PDB entry 2QJ4 | X-ray diffraction, 2.50 A resolution | chains A and B

[Chain A (and B)]
Name: Hepatocyte growth factor
Organism: Mus musculus
Notes: chain B of this document is another copy of the same molecule, construct and numbering; everything in this record applies to it too
Reference sequence: Q08048 (HGF_MOUSE); residues 29-210 here = UniProt positions 29-210
Amino-acid sequence (184 residues; numbered 27 to 210; the number before each row is that of its first residue):
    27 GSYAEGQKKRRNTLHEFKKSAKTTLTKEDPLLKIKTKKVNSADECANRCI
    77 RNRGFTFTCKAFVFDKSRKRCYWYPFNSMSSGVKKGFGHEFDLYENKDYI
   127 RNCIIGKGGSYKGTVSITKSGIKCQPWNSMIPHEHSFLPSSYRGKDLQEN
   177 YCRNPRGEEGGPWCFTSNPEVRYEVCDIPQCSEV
Disordered / not traced: 27-38
Sequence notes: expression tag (27-28)
Disulfides: C71-C97, C75-C85, C129-C207, C150-C190, C178-C202

[Interface between chain A and chain B]
Residue-residue contacts (53):
  H41(A) with H41(B), hydrogen bond; E42(B), salt bridge
  E42(A) with H41(B), salt bridge
  N78(A) with I143(B); G147(B)
  F81(A) with S146(B); G147(B)
  T82(A) with S146(B)
  F83(A) with K145(B); S146(B); G147(B)
  T84(A) with T144(B), hydrogen bond (side chain-backbone); K145(B), hydrogen bond (side chain-backbone); D203(B)
  K86(A) with D203(B), salt bridge
  S107(A) with V210(B)
  K123(A) with N128(B)
  D124(A) with N128(B), hydrogen bond (backbone-side chain); V141(B)
  Y125(A) with V141(B); D203(B); P205(B)
  I126(A) with N128(B), hydrogen bond (backbone-side chain)
  R127(A) with N128(B); C129(B); C207(B), hydrogen bond (side chain-backbone)
  N128(A) with K123(B); D124(B), hydrogen bond (side chain-backbone); I126(B), hydrogen bond (side chain-backbone); R127(B); N128(B), hydrogen bond (side chain-backbone)
  C129(A) with R127(B); C129(B), hydrogen bond
  I131(A) with C207(B)
  V141(A) with D124(B); Y125(B)
  I143(A) with N78(B)
  T144(A) with T84(B), hydrogen bond (backbone-side chain)
  K145(A) with F83(B); T84(B), hydrogen bond (backbone-side chain)
  S146(A) with F81(B); T82(B); F83(B)
  G147(A) with N78(B); F81(B); F83(B)
  D203(A) with T84(B); K86(B), salt bridge; Y125(B)
  P205(A) with Y125(B)
  C207(A) with R127(B), hydrogen bond (backbone-side chain); I131(B)
  V210(A) with S107(B)
Interface residues without a listed pair, chain A (30 interface residues in all): I76, T140, E209
Interface residues without a listed pair, chain B (30 interface residues in all): I76, T140, E209

[Overview]
The chain A/chain B interface involves 30 residues from each chain; the contacts include 13 hydrogen bonds and
4 salt bridges. Among the polar pairs are H41(A)-E42(B), K86(A)-D203(B) and H41(A)-H41(B).
Chain A and chain B are both Hepatocyte growth factor (Mus musculus); the structure, A Mechanistic Basis for
Converting a Receptor Tyrosine Kinase Agonist to an Antagonist, was determined by X-ray diffraction, deposited
together with 2QJ2.
